8FD3 - chains B and M of the 15 polymer chains in the assembly; structure by electron microscopy, 3.12 A resolution.

# Chain B
Molecule: Type I-B CRISPR-associated protein Cas6
Organism: Nostoc sp. 'Peltigera membranacea cyanobiont' 210A
UniProt: A0A235IH92 (A0A235IH92_9NOSO); residues 1-220 here = UniProt positions 1-220
Amino-acid sequence (220 residues; row label = number of the first residue in the row):
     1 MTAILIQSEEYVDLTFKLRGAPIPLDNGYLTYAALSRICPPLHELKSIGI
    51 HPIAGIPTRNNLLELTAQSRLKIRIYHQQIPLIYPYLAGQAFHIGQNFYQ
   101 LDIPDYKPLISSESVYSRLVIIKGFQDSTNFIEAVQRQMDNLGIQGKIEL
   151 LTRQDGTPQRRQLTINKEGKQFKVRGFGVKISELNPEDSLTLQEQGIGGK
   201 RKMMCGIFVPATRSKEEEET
Unresolved in the structure: 1-4

# Chain M
Molecule: 71-nt RNA strand
Sequence (71 nucleotides; row label = number of the first residue in the row):
     1 UUGCUCAAGAGAAGUCAUUUAAUAAGGCCACUGUUAAACGUAGGUGAGUC
    51 GUGGCUUUAUGCCGUUAGGCG
Unresolved in the structure: 64-71

# Interface between chain B and chain M
Residue-residue contacts (61):
  Leu-25(B) with G48(M), sugar contact; U49(M), phosphate contact
  Asp-26(B) with G48(M), base contact
  Tyr-29(B) with C63(M), hydrogen bond to the phosphate
  Tyr-32(B) with C63(M), hydrogen bond to the phosphate
  His-43(B) with C63(M), sugar contact
  Ile-53(B) with A47(M), phosphate contact
  Ala-54(B) with A47(M), phosphate contact
  Gly-55(B) with A47(M), hydrogen bond to the phosphate
  Pro-57(B) with G48(M), phosphate contact
  Asn-61(B) with U49(M), phosphate contact
  Gln-68(B) with G46(M), base contact
  Lys-107(B) with U45(M), base contact
  Arg-118(B) with A47(M), hydrogen bond to the sugar; G48(M), hydrogen bond to the base
  Leu-119(B) with G48(M), base contact
  Ile-122(B) with U52(M), base contact
  Lys-123(B) with U52(M), base contact; A59(M), salt bridge to the phosphate; U60(M), hydrogen bond to the base; G61(M), hydrogen bond to the base
  Gly-124(B) with U52(M), hydrogen bond to the base
  Phe-125(B) with U52(M), base contact; U60(M), phosphate contact
  Gln-126(B) with U52(M), hydrogen bond to the base
  Arg-137(B) with U60(M), salt bridge to the phosphate
  Gln-138(B) with U60(M), phosphate contact; G61(M), hydrogen bond to the phosphate
  Arg-153(B) with U49(M), hydrogen bond to the base; C50(M), base contact
  Gln-159(B) with U49(M), base contact
  Arg-160(B) with G48(M), sugar contact; U49(M), base contact; C50(M), hydrogen bond to the phosphate; G51(M), salt bridge to the phosphate
  Arg-161(B) with G48(M), base contact; U49(M), sugar contact
  Gln-162(B) with G48(M), hydrogen bond to the base; U49(M), sugar contact; C50(M), phosphate contact; G51(M), phosphate contact
  Ile-165(B) with C63(M), base contact
  Lys-167(B) with C63(M), sugar contact
  Lys-170(B) with G54(M), sugar contact
  Phe-172(B) with G53(M), base contact
  Val-174(B) with G53(M), base contact
  Arg-175(B) with G51(M), salt bridge to the phosphate; U52(M), base contact
  Gly-198(B) with G61(M), phosphate contact
  Gly-199(B) with G61(M), sugar contact; C62(M), phosphate contact
  Lys-200(B) with C62(M), hydrogen bond to the phosphate; C63(M), base contact
  Arg-201(B) with C62(M), phosphate contact
  Arg-213(B) with G46(M), sugar contact; A47(M), salt bridge to the phosphate
  Glu-216(B) with G46(M), phosphate contact; A47(M), base contact
  Glu-217(B) with A47(M), hydrogen bond to the sugar
  Thr-220(B) with A47(M), base contact; G48(M), phosphate contact
Other interface residues (no listed pair), chain B (48 interface residues in all): Ile-56, Leu-63, Arg-70, Asp-105, Lys-173, Lys-202, Met-203, Glu-219
Other interface residues (no listed pair), chain M (17 interface residues in all): G44, U56

# In short
The interface between chain B and chain M involves 48 residues on one side and 17 on the other; the contacts
include 15 hydrogen bonds and 5 salt bridges. Polar pairs include Arg-118(B)/G48(M), Lys-123(B)/U60(M) and
Lys-123(B)/G61(M).
Chain B is Type I-B CRISPR-associated protein Cas6 (Nostoc sp. 'Peltigera membranacea cyanobiont' 210A) and
chain M is a 71-nt RNA strand; the structure, Cryo-EM structure of Cascade-PAM complex in type I-B CAST
system, was determined by electron microscopy (same publication as 8FCJ, 8FCU, 8FCV, 8FCW, 8FD2, 8FF4 and
8FF5).
